PDB entry 9B1W | electron microscopy, 3.26 A resolution | chains Y and Z of the 54 polymer chains in the assembly

Chain Y:
Molecule: 23S rRNA
From: Mycolicibacterium smegmatis
Sequence (2951 nucleotides; row label = number of the first residue in the row; note: 168 numbers in that range are skipped by the numbering (no residue carries them; nothing is unmodelled there)):
     2 AAGUGUUUAA GGGCGCAUGG UGGAUGCCUU GGCACUGGGA GCCGAUGAAG GACGUAGGAG
    62 GCUGCGAUAA GCCUCGGGGA GCUGUCAACC GAGCGUUGAU CCGAGGAUGU CCGAAUGGGG
   122 AAACCCGGCA CGAGUGAUGU CGUGUCACCA GGCGCUGAAU AUAUAGGCGU CUGGGGGGAA
   182 CGCGGGGAAG UGAAACAUCU CAGUACCCGU AGGAAGAGAA AACAAAAUGU GAUUCCGUGA
   242 GUAGUGGCGA GCGAAAGCGG AGGAUGGCUA AACCGUAUGC AUGUGAUACC GGGUAGGGGU
   302 UGUGUGUGCG GGGUUGUGGG ACCUAUCUUU CCGGCUCUAC CUGGCUGGAG GGCAGUGAGA
   362 AAAUGUUGUG GUUAGCGGAA AUGGCUUGGG AUGGCCUGCC GUAGACGGUG AGAGCCCGGU
   422 ACGUGAAAAC CCGACGUCUG UCUUGAUGGU GUUCCCGAGU AGCAGCGGGC CCGUGGAAUC
   482 UGCUGUGAAU CUGCCGGGAC CACCCGGUAA GCCUGAAUAC UUCCCAGUGA CCGAUAGCGG
   542 AUUAGUACCG UGAGGGAAUG GUGAAAAGUA CCCCGGGAGG GGAGUGAAAG AGUACCUGAA
   602 ACCGUGCGCU UACAAUCCGU CAGAGCCCUC GACGUGUCGU GGGGUGAUGG CGUGCCUUUU
   662 GAAGAAUGAG CCUGCGAGUC AGGGACAUGU CGCGAGGUUA ACCCGGGUGG GGUAGCCGCA
   722 GCGAAAGCGA GUCUGAAUAG GGCGUAUCCA CACAAGAGUG UGUGGUGUAG UGGUGUGUUC
   782 UGGACCCGAA GCGGAGUGAU CUACCCAUGG CCAGGGUGAA GCGCGGGUAA GACCGCGUGG
   842 AGGCCCGAAC CCACUUAGGU UGAAGACUGA GGGGAUGAGC UGUGGGUAGG GGUGAAAGGC
   902 CAAUCAAACU CCGUGAUAGC UGGUUCUCCC CGAAAUGCAU UUAGGUGCAG CGUCGCAUGU
   962 UUCUUGCCGG AGGUAGAGCU ACUGGAUGGC CGAUGGGCCC CACAGGGUUA CUGACGUCAG
  1022 CCAAACUCCG AAUGCCGGUA AGUCCAAGAG UGCGGCAGUG AGACGGCGGG GGAUAAGCUC
  1082 CGUGCGUCGA GAGGGAAACA GCCCAGAUCG CCGGCUAAGG CCCCUAAGCG UGUGCUAAGU
  1142 GGAAAAGGAU GUGCAGUCGC GAAGACAACC AGGAGGUUGG CUUAGAAGCA GCCACCCUUG
  1202 AAAGAGUGCG UAAUAGCUCA CUGGUCAAGU GAUUGUGCGC CGAUAAUGUA GCGGGGCUCA
  1262 AGCACACCGC CGAAGCCGCG GCAGCCAACG UGUUGGCUGG GUAGGGGAGC GUCCUGCAUC
  1322 CGGUGAAGCC GCCGAGUGAU CGAGUGGUGG AGGGUGUGGG AGUGAGAAUG CAGGCAUGAG
  1382 UAGCGAUUAG GCAAGUGAGA ACCUUGCCCG CCGAAAGACC AAGGGUUCCU GGGCCAGGCC
  1442 AGUCCGCCCA GGGUGAGUCG GGACCUAAGG CGAGGCCGAC AGGCGUAGUC GAUGGACAAC
  1502 GGGUUGAUAU UCCCGUACCC GUGUAUGUGC GUCCAUGAUG
  1629 GUAGUCAAGC GAUGGGGUGA CGCAGGAAGG UAGCCGUACC GGUCAGUGGU AAUACCGGGG
  1689 UAAGCCUGUA GGGAGUCAGA UAGGUAAAUC CGUCUGGCAU AUAUCCUGAG AGGUGAUGCA
  1749 UAGCCGAGUG AGGCGAAUUC GGUGAUCCUA UGCUGCCGAG AAAAGCCUCU AGCGAGGACA
  1809 UACACGGCCC GUACCCCAAA CCAACACAGG UGGUCAGGUA GAGAAUACUA AGGCGUACGA
  1869 GUGAACUAUG GUUAAGGAAC UCGGCAAAAU GCCCCCGUAA CUUCGGGAGA AGGGGGACCC
  1929 ACAUGGCGUG UAAGCCUUUA CGGCCCAAGC GUGAGUGGGU GGCACAAACC AGUGAGAAGC
  1989 GACUGUUUAC UAAAAACACA GGUCCGUGCG AAGUCGCAAG ACGAUGUAUA CGGACUGACG
  2049 CCUGCCCGGU GCUGGAAGGU UAAGAGGACC CGUUAACUCC CUUUGGGGGU GAAGCGGAGA
  2109 AUUUAAGCCC CAGUAAACGG CGGUGGUAAC UAUAACCAUC CUAAGGUAGC GAAAUUCCUU
  2169 GUCGGGUAAG UUCCGACCUG CACGAAUGGC GUAACGACUU CUCAACUGUC UCAACCAUAG
  2229 ACUCGGCGAA AUUGCACUAC GAGUAAAGAU GCUCGUUACG CGCGGCAGGA CGAAAAGACC
  2289 CCGGGACCUU CACUACAACU UGGUAUUGGU GCUCGAU
  2407 CGUAUUGGGC CUCUAACCUC GGACCGUAUA UCCGGUUCAG GGACAGUGCC UGGUGGGUAG
  2467 UUUAACUGGG GCGGUUGCCU CCUAAAAUGU AACGGAGGCG CCCAAAGGUU CCCUCAACCU
  2527 GGACGGCAAU CAGGUGUUGA GUGUAAGUGC ACAAGGGAGC UUGACUGCGA GACGGACAUG
  2587 UCGAGCAGGG ACGAAAGUCG GGACUAGUGA UCCGGCACCU CUGAGUGGAA GGGGUGUCGC
  2647 UCAACGGAUA AAAGGUACCC CGGGGAUAAC AGGCUGAUCU UCCCCAAGAG UCCAUAUCGA
  2707 CGGGAUGGUU UGGCACCUCG AUGUCGGCUC GUCGCAUCCU GGGGCUGGAG CAGGUCCCAA
  2767 GGGUUGGGCU GUUCGCCCAU UAAAGCGGCA CGCGAGCUGG GUUUAGAACG UCGUGAGACA
  2827 GUUCGGUCUC UAUCCGCCGC GCGCGUCAGA AGCUUGAGGA AACCUGUCCC UAGUACGAGA
  2887 GGACCGGGAC GGACGAACCU CUGGUAUACC AGUUGUCCCA CCAGGGGCAC GGCUGGAUAG
  2947 CCACGUUCGG ACAGGAUAAC CGCUGAAAGC AUCUAAGCGG GAAACCUCUU CCAAGACCAG
  3007 GCUUCUCACC CUCUAGGAGG GAUAAGGCCC CCCGCAGACC ACGGGAUUGA UAGACCAGAC
  3067 CUGGAAGCCU AGUAAUAGGU GCAGGGAACU GGCACUAACC GGCCGAAAAC UUAC
Bound ions: Mg2+ site 1 near U7 (its only coordinating residue here); Mg2+ site 2: G13, G14; Mg2+ site 3: G77, G78; Mg2+ site 4: U109, G110; Mg2+ site 5: A116, U117; Mg2+ site 6 near U117 (its only coordinating residue here); Mg2+ site 7: G152, G153; Mg2+ site 8: U163, A164; Mg2+ site 9: G191, U2467; Mg2+ site 10: A195, A196; Mg2+ site 11: A196, C197; Mg2+ site 12 near G204 (its only coordinating residue here); 288 more Mg2+ sites not listed

Chain Z:
Name: Large ribosomal subunit protein uL2
From: Mycolicibacterium smegmatis
Reference sequence: A0QSD4 (RL2_MYCS2); numbering as in UniProt (aligned over 2-276)
Amino-acid sequence (275 residues; row label = number of the first residue in the row):
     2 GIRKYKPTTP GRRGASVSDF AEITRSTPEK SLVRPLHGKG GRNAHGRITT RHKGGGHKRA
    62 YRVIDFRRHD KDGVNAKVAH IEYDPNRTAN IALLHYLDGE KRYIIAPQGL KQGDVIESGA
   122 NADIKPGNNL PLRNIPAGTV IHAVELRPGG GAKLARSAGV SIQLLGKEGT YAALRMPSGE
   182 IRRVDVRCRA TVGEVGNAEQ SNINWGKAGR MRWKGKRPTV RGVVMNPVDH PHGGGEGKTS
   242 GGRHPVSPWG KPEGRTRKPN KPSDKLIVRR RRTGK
Bound ions: Mg2+ site 1: Gly12, Gly207, Lys208; Mg2+ site 2: Arg35, Pro36; Mg2+ site 3: Arg52, His53 (shared with G2041(Y) of chain Y); Mg2+ site 4: Arg88, Thr89, Ala90; Mg2+ site 5: Thr220, Val221, Arg222; Mg2+ site 6: Val225 (shared with A897(Y), A898(Y) of chain Y); Mg2+ site 7: Gly235, Gly236; Mg2+ site 8: Thr240, Ser241 (shared with U2195(Y) of chain Y); Mg2+ site 9: His245, Pro246; Mg2+ site 10: Arg272 (shared with A2036(Y) of chain Y)

Chain Y / chain Z interface:
Contacting residue pairs - 170 pairs, chain Y then chain Z:
  C805(Y) - Arg43(Z)  hydrogen bond to the base
  C806(Y) - Gly41(Z)  sugar contact
  C806(Y) - Arg43(Z)  hydrogen bond to the sugar
  C806(Y) - Gly56(Z)  phosphate contact
  C806(Y) - Arg218(Z)  salt bridge to the phosphate
  C807(Y) - Gly39(Z)  phosphate contact
  C807(Y) - Gly56(Z)  phosphate contact
  A808(Y) - His38(Z)  phosphate contact
  A808(Y) - Gly39(Z)  hydrogen bond to the phosphate
  A808(Y) - Lys59(Z)  hydrogen bond to the phosphate
  U809(Y) - Lys59(Z)  salt bridge to the phosphate
  A820(Y) - Lys7(Z)  hydrogen bond to the phosphate
  A821(Y) - Lys7(Z)  salt bridge to the phosphate
  A842(Y) - Arg13(Z)  hydrogen bond to the sugar
  G843(Y) - Thr9(Z)  base contact
  G843(Y) - Thr10(Z)  sugar contact
  G844(Y) - Thr10(Z)  hydrogen bond to the phosphate
  G844(Y) - Arg13(Z)  salt bridge to the phosphate
  G844(Y) - Lys208(Z)  salt bridge to the phosphate
  G844(Y) - Ala209(Z)  base contact
  A879(Y) - Arg213(Z)  hydrogen bond to the base
  A879(Y) - Trp214(Z)  phosphate contact
  G887(Y) - Arg43(Z)  base contact
  U888(Y) - Arg48(Z)  hydrogen bond to the phosphate
  A889(Y) - Arg48(Z)  salt bridge to the phosphate
  U894(Y) - Ile49(Z)  hydrogen bond to the phosphate
  G895(Y) - Asp230(Z)  hydrogen bond to the base
  A896(Y) - Arg218(Z)  salt bridge to the phosphate
  A896(Y) - Pro219(Z)  sugar contact
  A897(Y) - Val221(Z)  sugar contact
  A897(Y) - Val225(Z)  sugar contact
  A897(Y) - Met226(Z)  base contact
  A897(Y) - Asp230(Z)  base contact
  G899(Y) - Asn227(Z)  hydrogen bond to the phosphate
  G899(Y) - Val229(Z)  base contact
  A1469(Y) - His38(Z)  salt bridge to the phosphate
  G1486(Y) - Ala45(Z)  phosphate contact
  G1645(Y) - Ser32(Z)  phosphate contact
  U1646(Y) - Lys31(Z)  salt bridge to the phosphate
  G1647(Y) - Lys31(Z)  salt bridge to the phosphate
  A1648(Y) - Lys31(Z)  sugar contact
  G1711(Y) - Asp99(Z)  base contact
  G1711(Y) - Glu101(Z)  hydrogen bond to the sugar
  G1720(Y) - Leu98(Z)  base contact
  G1720(Y) - Asp99(Z)  hydrogen bond to the base
  G1720(Y) - Gly100(Z)  hydrogen bond to the sugar
  G1720(Y) - Lys102(Z)  hydrogen bond to the sugar
  U1721(Y) - Leu98(Z)  hydrogen bond to the sugar
  U1721(Y) - Gly100(Z)  sugar contact
  C1722(Y) - Lys78(Z)  phosphate contact
  C1785(Y) - Arg4(Z)  salt bridge to the phosphate
  C1785(Y) - Tyr84(Z)  hydrogen bond to the sugar
  G1786(Y) - Val18(Z)  phosphate contact
  G1786(Y) - Arg211(Z)  salt bridge to the phosphate
  G1786(Y) - Trp214(Z)  stacking on the base
  A1787(Y) - Phe21(Z)  base contact
  A1787(Y) - Ser27(Z)  base contact
  A1787(Y) - His58(Z)  sugar contact
  A1787(Y) - Arg60(Z)  salt bridge to the phosphate
  A1787(Y) - Tyr84(Z)  hydrogen bond to the base
  A1787(Y) - Pro86(Z)  phosphate contact
  G1788(Y) - Ala61(Z)  hydrogen bond to the phosphate
  G1788(Y) - Arg63(Z)  salt bridge to the phosphate
  A1789(Y) - Pro36(Z)  sugar contact
  A1790(Y) - Pro36(Z)  sugar contact
  U1911(Y) - Arg14(Z)  hydrogen bond to the base
  G1913(Y) - Pro8(Z)  sugar contact
  G1913(Y) - Thr9(Z)  sugar contact
  G1913(Y) - Arg14(Z)  base contact
  C2005(Y) - Val225(Z)  phosphate contact
  A2006(Y) - Pro219(Z)  sugar contact
  A2006(Y) - Thr220(Z)  phosphate contact
  A2006(Y) - Val221(Z)  sugar contact
  A2006(Y) - Arg222(Z)  salt bridge to the phosphate
  C2007(Y) - Thr220(Z)  hydrogen bond to the phosphate
  A2008(Y) - Gly207(Z)  hydrogen bond to the sugar
  A2008(Y) - Met212(Z)  sugar contact
  G2009(Y) - Asn205(Z)  sugar contact
  C2013(Y) - Glu254(Z)  hydrogen bond to the sugar
  C2013(Y) - Thr274(Z)  phosphate contact
  G2014(Y) - Gly255(Z)  sugar contact
  G2014(Y) - Thr257(Z)  hydrogen bond to the phosphate
  G2014(Y) - Arg272(Z)  salt bridge to the phosphate
  U2015(Y) - Thr257(Z)  hydrogen bond to the phosphate
  U2015(Y) - Arg271(Z)  salt bridge to the phosphate
  U2015(Y) - Arg272(Z)  salt bridge to the phosphate
  G2016(Y) - Leu155(Z)  base contact
  G2016(Y) - Met177(Z)  base contact
  G2016(Y) - Ser179(Z)  hydrogen bond to the base
  G2016(Y) - Arg183(Z)  hydrogen bond to the phosphate
  G2016(Y) - Arg258(Z)  salt bridge to the phosphate
  C2017(Y) - Lys154(Z)  phosphate contact
  C2017(Y) - Arg183(Z)  salt bridge to the phosphate
  C2017(Y) - Arg258(Z)  salt bridge to the phosphate
  C2017(Y) - Lys262(Z)  salt bridge to the phosphate
  G2018(Y) - Lys154(Z)  salt bridge to the phosphate
  A2020(Y) - Thr257(Z)  sugar contact
  A2020(Y) - Lys259(Z)  phosphate contact
  G2021(Y) - Thr51(Z)  base contact
  G2021(Y) - Trp250(Z)  phosphate contact
  G2021(Y) - Lys252(Z)  phosphate contact
  U2022(Y) - Thr50(Z)  hydrogen bond to the sugar
  U2022(Y) - Trp250(Z)  phosphate contact
  U2022(Y) - Lys252(Z)  salt bridge to the phosphate
  C2023(Y) - His46(Z)  sugar contact
  C2023(Y) - Arg48(Z)  sugar contact
  A2029(Y) - Asn44(Z)  sugar contact
  A2029(Y) - Ala45(Z)  sugar contact
  C2030(Y) - Lys40(Z)  hydrogen bond to the phosphate
  C2030(Y) - Arg43(Z)  sugar contact
  C2030(Y) - Thr50(Z)  hydrogen bond to the sugar
  G2031(Y) - Lys40(Z)  salt bridge to the phosphate
  G2031(Y) - Lys54(Z)  phosphate contact
  U2033(Y) - Leu37(Z)  phosphate contact
  U2033(Y) - Tyr62(Z)  base contact
  G2034(Y) - Tyr62(Z)  hydrogen bond to the phosphate
  G2034(Y) - Arg88(Z)  salt bridge to the phosphate
  G2034(Y) - Arg157(Z)  salt bridge to the phosphate
  U2035(Y) - Arg88(Z)  salt bridge to the phosphate
  U2035(Y) - Lys154(Z)  base contact
  U2035(Y) - Leu155(Z)  sugar contact
  U2035(Y) - Ala156(Z)  hydrogen bond to the sugar
  U2035(Y) - Arg157(Z)  salt bridge to the phosphate
  U2035(Y) - Ser158(Z)  phosphate contact
  A2036(Y) - Ala156(Z)  phosphate contact
  A2036(Y) - Arg157(Z)  phosphate contact
  A2036(Y) - Ser158(Z)  hydrogen bond to the phosphate
  A2036(Y) - Val161(Z)  phosphate contact
  A2036(Y) - Ser179(Z)  hydrogen bond to the sugar
  U2037(Y) - Ser158(Z)  sugar contact
  U2037(Y) - Ala159(Z)  hydrogen bond to the sugar
  U2037(Y) - Gly160(Z)  base contact
  U2037(Y) - Ala199(Z)  hydrogen bond to the base
  U2037(Y) - Gln201(Z)  base contact
  U2037(Y) - Ser202(Z)  hydrogen bond to the base
  C2039(Y) - Lys54(Z)  hydrogen bond to the phosphate
  G2040(Y) - Lys54(Z)  salt bridge to the phosphate
  G2041(Y) - Arg52(Z)  salt bridge to the phosphate
  G2041(Y) - His53(Z)  salt bridge to the phosphate
  G2041(Y) - Pro249(Z)  phosphate contact
  A2042(Y) - Pro249(Z)  phosphate contact
  C2043(Y) - Gly223(Z)  hydrogen bond to the phosphate
  C2043(Y) - Val224(Z)  hydrogen bond to the phosphate
  U2044(Y) - Arg222(Z)  salt bridge to the phosphate
  G2045(Y) - Arg222(Z)  base contact
  C2060(Y) - Gly255(Z)  phosphate contact
  U2061(Y) - Arg256(Z)  hydrogen bond to the phosphate
  G2062(Y) - Arg256(Z)  salt bridge to the phosphate
  A2125(Y) - Pro246(Z)  sugar contact
  C2126(Y) - Ser241(Z)  hydrogen bond to the phosphate
  C2126(Y) - Arg244(Z)  sugar contact
  C2126(Y) - His245(Z)  sugar contact
  G2127(Y) - Ser241(Z)  hydrogen bond to the phosphate
  U2195(Y) - Lys239(Z)  hydrogen bond to the sugar
  U2195(Y) - Thr240(Z)  base contact
  G2196(Y) - Lys239(Z)  salt bridge to the phosphate
  U2298(Y) - Arg244(Z)  salt bridge to the phosphate
  G2427(Y) - Arg148(Z)  salt bridge to the phosphate
  G2427(Y) - Pro149(Z)  hydrogen bond to the sugar
  G2427(Y) - Gly150(Z)  hydrogen bond to the sugar
  G2428(Y) - Gly150(Z)  sugar contact
  G2446(Y) - Arg188(Z)  salt bridge to the phosphate
  G2447(Y) - Tyr172(Z)  phosphate contact
  G2448(Y) - Lys266(Z)  salt bridge to the phosphate
  G2463(Y) - Gly251(Z)  sugar contact
  A2814(Y) - Gly238(Z)  hydrogen bond to the phosphate
  A2814(Y) - Lys239(Z)  phosphate contact
  C2815(Y) - Lys239(Z)  phosphate contact
  U2820(Y) - Gly243(Z)  hydrogen bond to the sugar
  A2822(Y) - Gly236(Z)  phosphate contact
Also at the interface, not in a pair above, chain Y (105 interface residues in all): C845, G890, G893, A898, C1912, A1990, C1991, G2024, G2028, A2032, A2038, U2297, U2308, U2425, C2426, A2451, A2813, G2821, G2823
Also at the interface, not in a pair above, chain Z (128 interface residues in all): Pro11, Gly12, Arg35, Gly42, Gly47, Asn87, His96, Gly151, Glu200, Trp206, Gly210, Lys215, Pro228, His231, Gly235, Glu237, Ser248, Pro260, Asn261, Ser264

In short:
105 residues of chain Y face 128 of chain Z across their interface; the contacts include 49 hydrogen bonds, 39
salt bridges and 1 aromatic stacking contact. Among the polar pairs are C805(Y)-Arg43(Z), A879(Y)-Arg213(Z)
and G895(Y)-Asp230(Z). G13(Y) and G14(Y) coordinate Mg2+ site 2.
Chain Y is 23S rRNA and chain Z is Large ribosomal subunit protein uL2, both from Mycolicibacterium smegmatis;
the structure, HWS19 strain WT mycobacterial ribosome, was determined by electron microscopy.
